PDB entry 8DBP | electron microscopy, 3.60 A resolution | chains C and F of the 22 polymer chains in the assembly

Chain C:
Molecule: ATP synthase subunit alpha
Source organism: Escherichia coli
Notes: EC 7.1.2.2
UniProt: A0A7U9G3U3 (A0A7U9G3U3_ECOLX); residues 1-513 here = UniProt positions 1-513
Amino-acid sequence (513 residues; numbered 1 to 513; the number before each row is that of its first residue):
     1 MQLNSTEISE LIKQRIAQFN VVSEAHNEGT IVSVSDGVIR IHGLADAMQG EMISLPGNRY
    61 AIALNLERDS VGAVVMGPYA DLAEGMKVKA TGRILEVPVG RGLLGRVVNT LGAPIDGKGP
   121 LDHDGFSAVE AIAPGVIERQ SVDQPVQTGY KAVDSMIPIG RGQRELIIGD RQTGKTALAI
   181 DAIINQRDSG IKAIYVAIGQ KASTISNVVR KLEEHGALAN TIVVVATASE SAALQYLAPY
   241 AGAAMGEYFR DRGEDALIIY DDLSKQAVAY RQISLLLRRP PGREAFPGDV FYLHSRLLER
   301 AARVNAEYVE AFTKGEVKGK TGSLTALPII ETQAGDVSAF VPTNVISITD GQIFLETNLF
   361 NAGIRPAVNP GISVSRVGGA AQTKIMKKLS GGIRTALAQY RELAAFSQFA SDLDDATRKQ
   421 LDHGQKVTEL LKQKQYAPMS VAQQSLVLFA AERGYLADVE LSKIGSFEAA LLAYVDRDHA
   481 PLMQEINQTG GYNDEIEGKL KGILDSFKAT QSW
Unresolved in the structure: 1
Differences from the reference sequence: conflict Ala47 (Cys in A0A7U9G3U3), Ala90 (Cys in A0A7U9G3U3), Ala193 (Cys in A0A7U9G3U3), Ala243 (Cys in A0A7U9G3U3)
Ion coordination: Mg2+: Thr176 (together with ATP)
Ligand contacts:
  - ADP (adenosine-5'-diphosphate): Val374, Ser375, Arg376
  - ATP: Tyr150, Asp170, Arg171, Gln172, Thr173, Gly174, Lys175, Thr176, Ala177, Glu331, Phe360, Arg365, Pro366, Gln433, Lys434, Gln435

Chain F:
Molecule: ATP synthase subunit beta
Source organism: Escherichia coli
Notes: EC 7.1.2.2
UniProt: A0A192CEZ8 (A0A192CEZ8_ECOLX); residues 0-459 here correspond to UniProt positions 1-460 (UniProt number = residue number + 1)
Amino-acid sequence (471 residues; row label = number of the first residue in the row; numbers below 1 keep their minus sign (Met-11 is residue -11)):
   -11 MRGSHHHHHH GMATGKIVQV IGAVVDVEFP QDAVPRVYDA LEVQNGNERL VLEVQQQLGG
    49 GIVRTIAMGS SDGLRRGLDV KDLEHPIEVP VGKATLGRIM NVLGEPVDMK GEIGEEERWA
   109 IHRAAPSYEE LSNSQELLET GIKVIDLMAP FAKGGKVGLF GGAGVGKTVN MMELIRNIAI
   169 EHSGYSVFAG VGERTREGND FYHEMTDSNV IDKVSLVYGQ MNEPPGNRLR VALTGLTMAE
   229 KFRDEGRDVL LFVDNIYRYT LAGTEVSALL GRMPSAVGYQ PTLAEEMGVL QERITSTKTG
   289 SITSVQAVYV PADDLTDPSP ATTFAHLDAT VVLSRQIASL GIYPAVDPLD STSRQLDPLV
   349 VGQEHYDTAR GVQSILQRYQ ELKDIIAILG MDELSEEDKL VVARARKIQR FLSQPFFVAE
   409 VFTGSPGKYV SLKDTIRGFK GIMEGEYDHL PEQAFYMVGS IEEAVEKAKK L
Unresolved in the structure: -11 to -1
Differences from the reference sequence: initiating methionine (-11); expression tag (-10 to -1); conflict Ala137 (Cys138 in A0A192CEZ8)
Ion coordination: Mg2+: Thr156 (together with ADP)
Ligand contacts:
  - ADP (adenosine-5'-diphosphate): Gly150, Ala151, Gly152, Val153, Gly154, Lys155, Thr156, Val157, Arg182, Glu185, Tyr331, Phe404, Ala407, Phe410, Thr411
  - ATP: Arg342, Tyr354, Arg358

Interface between chain C and chain F:
Residue-residue contacts - 65 pairs, chain C then chain F:
  Gly43(C) with Arg64(F), hydrogen bond (backbone-side chain)
  Leu44(C) with Arg64(F), hydrogen bond (backbone-side chain)
  Ala45(C) with Arg64(F)
  Asp46(C) with Arg63(F), salt bridge
  Met48(C) with Gly61(F); Leu62(F); Arg63(F)
  Gln49(C) with Asp60(F); Gly61(F), hydrogen bond (backbone-backbone); Leu62(F), hydrogen bond (backbone-backbone)
  Asn65(C) with Ile9(F)
  Leu66(C) with Gln7(F); Val8(F), hydrogen bond (backbone-backbone); Leu62(F)
  Glu67(C) with Arg64(F), hydrogen bond (backbone-side chain)
  Asp69(C) with Arg64(F)
  Ser70(C) with Arg64(F), hydrogen bond (backbone-side chain)
  Val71(C) with Arg64(F)
  Glu130(C) with Asp60(F)
  Ala133(C) with Asn210(F)
  Val136(C) with Asn187(F); Tyr206(F), hydrophobic; Gln208(F)
  Ile137(C) with Tyr190(F), hydrophobic
  Arg139(C) with Thr183(F), hydrogen bond; Asn187(F), hydrogen bond (backbone-side chain)
  Gln140(C) with Asn187(F)
  Ser141(C) with Asp188(F)
  Val142(C) with Arg184(F)
  Arg164(C) with Arg182(F)
  Arg279(C) with Ile9(F); Gly10(F)
  Pro280(C) with Ala256(F)
  Gly288(C) with Glu253(F)
  Asp289(C) with Glu253(F)
  Phe291(C) with Arg246(F)
  Tyr292(C) with Asn210(F); Glu211(F); Pro212(F); Glu253(F)
  Ser295(C) with Met209(F), hydrogen bond (side chain-backbone); Asn210(F)
  Glu299(C) with Thr183(F), hydrogen bond; Asn210(F)
  Thr343(C) with Tyr297(F)
  Ile346(C) with Ala151(F), hydrophobic
  Ser347(C) with Arg182(F), hydrogen bond (backbone-side chain); Met209(F); Arg246(F), hydrogen bond
  Ile348(C) with Arg182(F)
  Thr349(C) with Arg182(F)
  Asp350(C) with Arg184(F), salt bridge
  Gly371(C) with Ser327(F), hydrogen bond (backbone-side chain)
  Arg376(C) with Ala151(F); Gly152(F); Arg182(F)
  Val377(C) with Phe410(F)
  Lys387(C) with Val409(F)
  Ala398(C) with Ser327(F)
  Gln399(C) with Leu328(F), hydrogen bond (side chain-backbone)
  Glu402(C) with Leu328(F)
  Phe406(C) with Ile374(F), hydrophobic
  Phe409(C) with Ala375(F)
  Ala410(C) with Ala375(F); Gly378(F)
Also at the interface, not in a pair above, chain C (54 interface residues in all): Ala47, Leu64, Arg68, Arg283, Arg296, Ser338, Ile372, Ala380, Arg394
Also at the interface, not in a pair above, chain F (51 interface residues in all): Val6, Ser59, Ile87, Val95, Asp96, Met97, Gly186, Arg216, Leu249, Val265, Pro299, Ala300, Arg323, Gly329, Ile330, Tyr331, Tyr444

Overview:
54 residues of chain C face 51 of chain F across their interface; the contacts include 15 hydrogen bonds and 2
salt bridges. Polar pairs include Asp46(C)-Arg63(F), Asp350(C)-Arg184(F) and Gly43(C)-Arg64(F). ADP is bound
between chain C and chain F. Bound to chain C: ATP.
Here chain C is ATP synthase subunit alpha and chain F is ATP synthase subunit beta, both from Escherichia
coli. Entry 8DBP (E. coli ATP synthase imaged in 10mM MgATP State1 "half-up) was determined by electron
microscopy, deposited together with 8DBQ, 8DBR, 8DBS, 8DBT, 8DBU, 8DBV and 8DBW.
